Entry 1JKU (X-ray diffraction, 1.84 A resolution); this record covers chains A and D of the 6 polymer chains in the assembly.

# Chain A (and D)
Protein: pseudocatalase
Organism: Lactobacillus plantarum
Notes: EC 1.11.1.6; chain D of this document is another copy of the same molecule, construct and numbering; everything in this record applies to it too
Reference sequence: P60355 (MCAT_LACPL); residues 1-266 here = UniProt positions 1-266
Sequence (266 residues; numbered 1 to 266; the number before each row is that of its first residue):
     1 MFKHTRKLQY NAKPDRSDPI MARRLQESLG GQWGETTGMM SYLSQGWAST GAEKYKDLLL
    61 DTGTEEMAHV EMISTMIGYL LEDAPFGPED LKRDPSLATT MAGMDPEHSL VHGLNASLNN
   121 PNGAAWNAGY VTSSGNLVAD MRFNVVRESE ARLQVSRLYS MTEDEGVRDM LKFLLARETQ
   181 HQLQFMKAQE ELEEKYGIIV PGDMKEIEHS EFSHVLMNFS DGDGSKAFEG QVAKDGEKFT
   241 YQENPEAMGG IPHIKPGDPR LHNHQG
Metal / ion sites: manganese (III) ion site 1: Glu35, Glu66, His69 (together with hydroxide ion); Ca2+ site 1: Asp57, Asp61 (shared with 3 residues of chain F); manganese (III) ion site 2: Glu66, Glu148, His181 (together with hydroxide ion); Ca2+ site 2: Asn218, Ser220, Gly222 (shared with 2 residues of chain F)
Ligand contacts:
  - hydroxide ion (OH), molecule 1: Glu35, Glu66, His69, Glu148, Arg177, Glu178, His181
  - hydroxide ion (OH), molecule 2: Glu35, Glu66, His69, Arg147, Glu148, Glu178, His181
  - hydroxide ion (OH), molecule 3: Glu35, Glu66, His69, Leu174, Glu178
Swiss-Prot annotation at these positions:
  - binding site (Mn(2+)): Glu35, Glu66, His69, Glu148, His181
  - binding site (Ca(2+)): Asp57, Asp61, Asn218, Ser220, Gly222
  - mutagenesis: Tyr42 (Y42F: Loss of activity)

# How chain A and chain D interact
Residue-residue contacts (71; chain A residue first):
  Arg23(A) - Pro106(D)
  Arg24(A) - Phe86(D)
  Arg24(A) - Met101(D)
  Arg24(A) - Leu110(D)
  Glu27(A) - Glu107(D)
  Glu27(A) - Leu110(D)
  Glu27(A) - Val111(D)
  Thr99(A) - Ala102(D)
  Ala102(A) - Ala102(D)
  Gly103(A) - Ala102(D)
  Asn120(A) - Glu107(D)  hydrogen bond
  Pro121(A) - Pro106(D)  hydrophobic
  Pro121(A) - Glu107(D)
  Asn122(A) - Asp105(D)  hydrogen bond
  Asn122(A) - Pro106(D)
  Asn122(A) - Glu107(D)  hydrogen bond
  Asn122(A) - Asn122(D)
  Asn122(A) - Gly123(D)
  Gln154(A) - Leu110(D)
  Arg157(A) - Ser109(D)
  Arg157(A) - Leu110(D)  hydrogen bond (side chain-backbone)
  Arg157(A) - Val111(D)  hydrogen bond (side chain-backbone)
  Arg157(A) - Gly113(D)
  Leu158(A) - Leu110(D)  hydrophobic
  Ser160(A) - Gly87(D)
  Ser160(A) - Pro88(D)
  Met161(A) - Phe86(D)
  Met161(A) - Pro88(D)
  Met161(A) - Ser109(D)
  Thr162(A) - Pro88(D)
  Glu163(A) - Pro88(D)
  Phe219(A) - Met1(D)  hydrophobic
  Phe219(A) - Phe2(D)
  Phe219(A) - Lys3(D)
  Phe219(A) - His4(D)  hydrogen bond (backbone-backbone)
  Ser220(A) - His4(D)
  Asp221(A) - His4(D)  hydrogen bond (backbone-backbone)
  Asp221(A) - Thr5(D)  hydrogen bond
  Asp221(A) - Arg6(D)  hydrogen bond (side chain-backbone)
  Asp221(A) - Lys7(D)  salt bridge
  Pro245(A) - Met1(D)
  Pro245(A) - Lys3(D)
  Glu246(A) - Met1(D)
  Ala247(A) - Met1(D)
  Ile254(A) - Thr50(D)
  Pro256(A) - Thr50(D)
  His262(A) - Asn136(D)  hydrogen bond (backbone-side chain)
  His262(A) - Pro201(D)
  His262(A) - Asp203(D)  salt bridge
  His262(A) - Met204(D)
  Asn263(A) - Gly135(D)
  His264(A) - Gly135(D)
  His264(A) - Asn136(D)
  His264(A) - Leu137(D)  hydrogen bond (backbone-backbone)
  His264(A) - Val138(D)
  His264(A) - Tyr196(D)
  His264(A) - Asp203(D)  salt bridge
  Gln265(A) - Ala48(D)
  Gln265(A) - Ser49(D)
  Gln265(A) - Thr50(D)  hydrogen bond (side chain-backbone)
  Gln265(A) - Gly51(D)  hydrogen bond (side chain-backbone)
  Gln265(A) - Ala52(D)
  Gln265(A) - Tyr55(D)
  Gln265(A) - Gly135(D)  hydrogen bond (side chain-backbone)
  Gln265(A) - Leu137(D)
  Gln265(A) - Tyr196(D)
  Gly266(A) - Gly51(D)
  Gly266(A) - Ala52(D)  hydrogen bond (backbone-backbone)
  Gly266(A) - Leu192(D)
  Gly266(A) - Lys195(D)
  Gly266(A) - Tyr196(D)  hydrogen bond (backbone-side chain)
Other interface residues (no listed pair), chain A (32 interface residues in all): Ala124, Asn244, Lys255
Other interface residues (no listed pair), chain D (42 interface residues in all): Ala98, Thr99, His112, Ser134, Gly202

# In short
The interface between chain A and chain D involves 32 residues on one side and 42 on the other, with 16
hydrogen bonds and 3 salt bridges. Among the polar pairs are Asp221(A)-Lys7(D), His262(A)-Asp203(D) and
His264(A)-Asp203(D). Bound to chain A: 3 copies of hydroxide ion.
Chain A and chain D are both pseudocatalase (Lactobacillus plantarum); the structure, Crystal Structure of
Manganese Catalase from Lactobacillus plantarum, was determined by X-ray diffraction, deposited together with
1JKV.
